PDB entry 4HGD | X-ray diffraction, 2.04 A resolution | chains A and D

== Chain A (and D) ==
Molecule: Probable hydrolase NIT2
From: Saccharomyces cerevisiae
Notes: EC 3.5.-.-; chain D of this document is another copy of the same molecule, construct and numbering; everything in this record applies to it too
Reference sequence: P47016 (NIT2_YEAST); residue numbers follow UniProt; this construct covers 1-307
Sequence (341 residues; numbered -33 to 307; the number before each row is that of its first residue; numbers below 1 keep their minus sign (Met-33 is residue -33)):
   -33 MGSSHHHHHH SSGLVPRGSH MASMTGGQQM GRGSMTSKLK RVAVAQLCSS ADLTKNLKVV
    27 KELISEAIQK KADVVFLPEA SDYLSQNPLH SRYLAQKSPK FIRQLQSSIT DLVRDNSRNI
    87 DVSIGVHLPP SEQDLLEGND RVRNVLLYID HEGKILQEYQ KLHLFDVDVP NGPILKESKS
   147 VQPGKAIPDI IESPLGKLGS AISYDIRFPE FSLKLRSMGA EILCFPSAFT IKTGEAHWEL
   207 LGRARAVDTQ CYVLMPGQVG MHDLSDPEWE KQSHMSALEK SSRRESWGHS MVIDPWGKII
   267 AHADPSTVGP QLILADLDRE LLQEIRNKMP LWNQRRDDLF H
Disordered / not traced: -33 to 4, 138, 247-248, 307 (chain D: -33 to 4, 239-248, 307)
Sequence notes: expression tag (-33 to 0); engineered mutation Ser169 (Cys in P47016)
Ligand contacts: KGT (N-(4-carboxy-4-oxobutanoyl)-L-cysteinylglycine): Glu45, Leu50, His93, Asn110, Lys127, Phe131, Glu143, Ser169, Tyr170, Arg173, Ala194, Phe195, Thr196, Thr199, Arg250
Swiss-Prot annotation at these positions:
  - active site: Glu45 (Proton acceptor), Lys127 (Proton donor)
  - binding site (substrate): Arg173, Thr199

== Chain A / chain D interface ==
Residue-residue contacts (80; chain A residue first):
  Leu128(A) with Arg302(D), hydrogen bond (backbone-side chain); Leu305(D), hydrophobic
  His129(A) with Gln300(D); Arg302(D); Phe306(D)
  Asp132(A) with Pro296(D); Gln300(D), hydrogen bond (backbone-side chain)
  Val133(A) with Lys294(D); Met295(D), hydrophobic
  Asp134(A) with Lys294(D), hydrogen bond (backbone-backbone)
  Pro136(A) with Trp262(D), hydrophobic
  Pro149(A) with Arg302(D)
  Gly150(A) with Arg302(D), hydrogen bond (backbone-side chain)
  Lys151(A) with Leu305(D)
  Tyr170(A) with Met295(D); Leu297(D); Gln300(D), hydrogen bond
  Arg173(A) with Val213(D); Met295(D)
  Phe174(A) with Leu297(D); Gln300(D); Arg301(D)
  Pro175(A) with Pro175(D), hydrophobic; Leu179(D), hydrophobic; Asp214(D); Arg301(D)
  Glu176(A) with Leu179(D); Arg301(D), salt bridge; Phe306(D)
  Phe177(A) with Phe306(D), hydrophobic
  Leu179(A) with Pro175(D); Glu176(D)
  Ala202(A) with Arg209(D); Trp262(D)
  His203(A) with Val213(D); Trp262(D), hydrogen bond (side chain-backbone)
  Leu206(A) with Leu206(D); Arg209(D); Ala210(D); Val213(D), hydrophobic
  Leu207(A) with Asp214(D)
  Arg209(A) with Ala202(D); Leu206(D)
  Ala210(A) with Leu206(D); Ala210(D), hydrophobic
  Arg211(A) with Arg211(D); Asp214(D), salt bridge
  Val213(A) with Arg173(D); His203(D); Leu206(D), hydrophobic
  Asp214(A) with Pro175(D); Leu207(D); Arg211(D), salt bridge
  Trp262(A) with Ala202(D); His203(D), hydrogen bond (backbone-side chain)
  Lys294(A) with Val133(D); Asp134(D), hydrogen bond (backbone-backbone)
  Met295(A) with Val133(D), hydrophobic; Tyr170(D); Arg173(D)
  Pro296(A) with Asp132(D)
  Leu297(A) with Tyr170(D); Phe174(D)
  Gln300(A) with His129(D); Asp132(D), hydrogen bond (side chain-backbone); Tyr170(D), hydrogen bond
  Arg301(A) with Phe174(D); Pro175(D); Glu176(D), salt bridge
  Arg302(A) with Leu128(D), hydrogen bond (side chain-backbone); His129(D); Pro149(D); Gly150(D), hydrogen bond (side chain-backbone)
  Leu305(A) with Leu128(D), hydrophobic; Lys151(D); Ile153(D)
  Phe306(A) with His129(D); Ile153(D), hydrophobic; Glu176(D); Phe177(D), hydrophobic
Other interface residues (no listed pair), chain A (39 interface residues in all): Ala152, Ile153, Lys180, Thr199
Other interface residues (no listed pair), chain D (41 interface residues in all): Leu130, Pro136, Ala152, Lys180, Lys198, Thr199

== Summary ==
39 residues of chain A face 41 of chain D across their interface; the contacts include 12 hydrogen bonds and 4
salt bridges. Polar pairs include Glu176(A)-Arg301(D), Arg211(A)-Asp214(D) and Leu128(A)-Arg302(D). Ligands of
chain A: compound KGT.
Chain A and chain D are both Probable hydrolase NIT2 (Saccharomyces cerevisiae); the structure, Structural
insights into yeast Nit2: C169S mutant of yeast Nit2 in complex with an endogenous peptide-like ..., was
determined by X-ray diffraction, deposited together with 4H5U and 4HG5.
